Entry 4O5C (X-ray diffraction, 2.36 A resolution); this record covers chains A and P of the 4 polymer chains in the assembly.

[Chain A]
Name: DNA polymerase beta
Organism: Homo sapiens
Notes: EC 2.7.7.7, 4.2.99.-; fragment: DNA polymerase beta
UniProtKB: P06746 (DPOLB_HUMAN); residue numbers follow UniProt; this construct covers 7-335
Amino-acid sequence (329 residues; row label = number of the first residue in the row):
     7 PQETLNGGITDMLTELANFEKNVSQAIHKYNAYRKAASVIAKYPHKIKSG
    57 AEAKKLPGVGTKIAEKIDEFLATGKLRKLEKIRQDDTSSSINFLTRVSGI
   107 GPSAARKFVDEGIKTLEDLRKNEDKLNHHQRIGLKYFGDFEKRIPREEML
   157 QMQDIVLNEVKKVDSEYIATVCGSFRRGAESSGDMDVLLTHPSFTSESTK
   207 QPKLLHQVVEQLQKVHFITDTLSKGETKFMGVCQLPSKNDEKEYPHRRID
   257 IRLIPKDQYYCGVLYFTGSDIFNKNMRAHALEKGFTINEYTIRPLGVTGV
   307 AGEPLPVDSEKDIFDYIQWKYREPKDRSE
Not modelled in the structure: 205-206
Curated features (UniProtKB/Swiss-Prot):
  - region: Arg183 to Asp192 (DNA-binding)
  - active site: Lys72 (Nucleophile)
  - binding site (K(+)): Lys60, Leu62, Val65, Thr101, Val103, Ile106
  - binding site (Na(+)): Lys60, Leu62, Val65, Thr101, Val103, Ile106
  - binding site (dATP): Arg149, Ser180, Arg183, Gly189, Asp190
  - binding site (dCTP): Arg149, Ser180, Arg183, Gly189, Asp190
  - binding site (dGTP): Arg149, Ser180, Arg183, Gly189, Asp190, Asp192
  - binding site (dTTP): Arg149, Ser180, Arg183, Gly189, Asp190
  - binding site (Mg(2+)): Asp190, Asp192, Asp256
  - modified residue: Lys72 (N6-acetyllysine), Arg83 (Omega-N-methylarginine), Arg152 (Omega-N-methylarginine)
  - cross-link (Glycyl lysine isopeptide (Lys-Gly)): Lys41 (interchain with G-Cter in ubiquitin), Lys61 (interchain with G-Cter in ubiquitin), Lys81 (interchain with G-Cter in ubiquitin)
  - natural variant: Leu22 (L22P: Found in a gastric cancer sample; uncertain significance), Tyr39 (Y39C: Found in a gastric cancer sample; uncertain significance), Gly118 (G118V: Decreased DNA-directed DNA polymerase activity), Arg137 (R137Q: Decreased function in base-excision repair), Arg149 (R149I: Decreased DNA-directed DNA polymerase activity), Asp160 (D160N: Found in a gastric cancer sample; uncertain significance), Cys239 (C239R: Found in a gastric cancer sample; uncertain significance), Lys289 (K289M: Found in a colon cancer sample; uncertain significance), Asn294 (N294D: Found in a gastric cancer sample; uncertain significance), Glu295 (E295K: Found in a gastric cancer sample; uncertain significance)
  - mutagenesis: Phe25 (F25W: No effect on 5'-dRP lyase activity. Decreased ssDNA binding), His34 (H34G: Decreased 5'-dRP lyase activity. Decreased ssDNA binding), Lys35 (K35A: Decreased 5'-dRP lyase activity. Decreased ssDNA binding. Loss of 5'-dRP lyase activity; when associated with A-68 and A-72. Decreased ssDNA binding; when associated with A-68 and A-72 ...), Tyr39 (Y39F: No effect on 5'-dRP lyase activity; Y39Q: Abolishes DNA polymerase and 5'-dRP lyase activity), Lys41 (K41R: Abolishes ubiquitination; when associated with R-61 and R-81), Lys60 (K60A: Decreased 5'-dRP lyase activity. Decreased ssDNA binding), Lys61 (K61R: Abolishes ubiquitination; when associated with R-41 and R-81), Lys68 (K68A: No effect on 5'-dRP lyase activity. Decreased ssDNA binding. Loss of 5'-dRP lyase activity; when associated with A-35 and A-72. Decreased ssDNA binding; when associated with A-35 and A-72 ...), Glu71 (E71Q: No effect on 5'-dRP lyase activity. No effect on structure shown by circular dichroism. No effect on ssDNA binding), Lys72 (K72A: Severely reduced 5'-dRP lyase activity. Does not affect ssDNA binding. Loss of 5'-dRP lyase activity; when associated with A-35 and A-68. Decreased ssDNA binding ...), Glu75 (E75A: Slightly decreased 5'-dRP lyase activity. Decreased ssDNA binding. No effect on structure shown by circular dichroism), Lys81 (K81R: Abolishes ubiquitination; when associated with R-41 and R-61), 5 further mutagenesis entries in UniProt
Ion coordination: Na+ site 1: Lys60, Val65 (shared with 1 residue of chain D); Na+ site 2: Thr101, Val103, Ile106 (shared with DG9(P) of chain P)
From the paper describing this entry:
  - binding site for the 16-nt DNA strand: Tyr271
  - catalytic residues: Asp256 (citing earlier work)

[Chain P]
Molecule: 10-nt DNA strand
Notes: fragment: up primer DNA
Sequence (10 nucleotides; row label = number of the first residue in the row):
     1 GCTGATGCGA
Ion coordination: Na+: DG9 (shared with Thr101(A), Val103(A), Ile106(A) of chain A)

[Interface between chain A and chain P]
Contacting residue pairs (13; chain A residue first):
  Val103(A) - DG9(P)  phosphate contact
  Ser104(A) - DG9(P)  phosphate contact
  Gly105(A) - DC8(P)  sugar contact
  Gly105(A) - DG9(P)  hydrogen bond to the phosphate
  Ile106(A) - DG9(P)  phosphate contact
  Gly107(A) - DC8(P)  hydrogen bond to the phosphate
  Gly107(A) - DG9(P)  phosphate contact
  Pro108(A) - DC8(P)  phosphate contact
  Ser109(A) - DG7(P)  phosphate contact
  Ser109(A) - DC8(P)  hydrogen bond to the phosphate
  Ala110(A) - DC8(P)  hydrogen bond to the phosphate
  Arg254(A) - DA10(P)  salt bridge to the phosphate
  Asp256(A) - DA10(P)  sugar contact
Also at the interface, not in a pair above, chain A (13 interface residues in all): His135, Lys234, Met236

[Summary]
13 residues of chain A face 4 of chain P across their interface, with 4 hydrogen bonds and 1 salt bridge.
Polar contacts include Gly105(A)-DG9(P), Gly107(A)-DC8(P) and Ser109(A)-DC8(P). From the paper: the catalytic
residue Asp256(A); a binding site for the 16-nt DNA strand at Tyr271(A).
Chain A is DNA polymerase beta (Homo sapiens) and chain P is a 10-nt DNA strand; the structure, Structure of
human DNA polymerase complexed with N7-MG as the template base in a 1-nucleotide gapped ..., was determined by
X-ray diffraction, deposited together with 4O5E, 4O5K and 4P2H.
